3NFG - chains B and P of the 4 polymer chains in the assembly; structure by X-ray diffraction, 2.51 A resolution.

[Chain B (and P)]
Name: DNA-directed RNA polymerase I subunit RPA34
Source organism: Candida glabrata
Notes: EC 2.7.7.6; chain P of this document is another copy of the same molecule, construct and numbering; everything in this record applies to it too
Reference sequence: Q6FQI3 (Q6FQI3_CANGA); numbering as in UniProt (aligned over 25-143)
Chain sequence (123 residues; row label = number of the first residue in the row):
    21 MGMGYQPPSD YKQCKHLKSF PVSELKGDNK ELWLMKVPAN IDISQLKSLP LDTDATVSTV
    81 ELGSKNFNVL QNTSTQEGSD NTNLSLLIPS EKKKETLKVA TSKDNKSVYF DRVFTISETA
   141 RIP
Disordered / not traced: 21-23 (chain P: 21-24)
Differences from the reference sequence: expression tag (21-24); engineered mutation Mse55 (Leu in Q6FQI3)
Modified / non-standard residues: Mse21 (selenomethionine); Mse55 (selenomethionine; parent Met)

[Chain B / chain P interface]
Residue-residue contacts (5; chain B residue first):
  Lys32(B) - Asp62(P)
  Lys32(B) - Ser64(P)  hydrogen bond
  Lys35(B) - Gln65(P)
  Asp62(B) - Lys32(P)  salt bridge
  Ser64(B) - Lys32(P)  hydrogen bond

[Overview]
Chain B and chain P each contribute 4 residues to their interface, with 2 hydrogen bonds and 1 salt bridge.
Polar pairs include Asp62(B)-Lys32(P) and Lys32(B)-Ser64(P).
Chain B and chain P are both DNA-directed RNA polymerase I subunit RPA34 (Candida glabrata); the structure,
Crystal structure of Dimerization module of RNA polymerase I subcomplex A49/A34.5, was determined by X-ray
diffraction together with 3NFF, 3NFH and 3NFI from the same study.
